1RM1 - chains A and C of the 5 polymer chains in the assembly; structure by X-ray diffraction, 2.50 A resolution.

== Chain A ==
Protein: TATA-box binding protein
Source organism: Saccharomyces cerevisiae
UniProt: P13393 (TBP_YEAST); residues 2-240 here correspond to UniProt positions 1-239 (UniProt number = residue number - 1)
Amino-acid sequence (240 residues; row label = number of the first residue in the row):
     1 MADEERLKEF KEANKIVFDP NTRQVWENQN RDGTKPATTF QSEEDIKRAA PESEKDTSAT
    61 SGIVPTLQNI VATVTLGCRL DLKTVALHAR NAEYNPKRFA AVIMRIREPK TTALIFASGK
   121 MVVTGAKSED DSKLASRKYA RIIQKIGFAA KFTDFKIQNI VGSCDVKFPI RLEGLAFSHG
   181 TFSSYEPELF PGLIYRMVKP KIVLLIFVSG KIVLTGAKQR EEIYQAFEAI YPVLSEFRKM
Disordered / not traced: 1-60
Differences from the reference sequence: initiating methionine (1)

== Chain C ==
Protein: Transcription initiation factor IIA large chain
Source organism: Saccharomyces cerevisiae
UniProt: P32773 (TOA1_YEAST); residues 1-286 here = UniProt positions 1-286
Amino-acid sequence (286 residues; numbered 1 to 286; the number before each row is that of its first residue):
     1 MSNAEASRVY EIIVESVVNE VREDFENAGI DEQTLQDLKN IWQKKLTETK VTTFSWDNQF
    61 NEGNINGVQN DLNFNLATPG VNSSEFNIKE ENTGNEGLIL PNINSNNNIP HSGETNINTN
   121 TVEATNNSGA TLNTNTSGNT NADVTSQPKI EVKPEIELTI NNANITTVEN IDDESEKKDD
   181 EEKEEDVEKT RKEKEQIEQV KLQAKKEKRS ALLDTDEVGS ELDDSDDDYL ISEGEEDGPD
   241 ENLMLCLYDK VTRTKARWKC SLKDGVVTIN RNDYTFQKAQ VEAEWV
Disordered / not traced: 1, 62-227, 233-235

== Interface between chain A and chain C ==
Contacting residue pairs - 20 pairs, chain A then chain C:
  Leu-87(A) with Ile-231(C)
  His-88(A) with Leu-230(C); Ile-231(C), hydrogen bond (backbone-backbone)
  Ala-89(A) with Tyr-229(C); Ile-231(C)
  Arg-90(A) with Asp-228(C); Tyr-229(C), hydrogen bond (backbone-backbone); Leu-230(C); Ile-231(C); Ser-232(C), hydrogen bond
  Asn-91(A) with Trp-285(C), hydrogen bond
  Arg-105(A) with Arg-253(C); Trp-285(C)
  Ile-106(A) with Trp-285(C)
  Arg-107(A) with Trp-285(C); Val-286(C)
  Ile-142(A) with Tyr-229(C), hydrophobic; Leu-230(C), hydrophobic
  Lys-145(A) with Leu-230(C)
  Ile-146(A) with Leu-230(C), hydrophobic
Other interface residues (no listed pair), chain A (13 interface residues in all): Glu-93, Lys-138
Other interface residues (no listed pair), chain C (9 interface residues in all): Trp-258

== Summary ==
Chain A and chain C form an interface of 13 and 9 residues respectively, with 4 hydrogen bonds. Polar pairs
include Arg-90(A)/Ser-232(C), Asn-91(A)/Trp-285(C) and His-88(A)/Ile-231(C).
Here chain A is TATA-box binding protein and chain C is Transcription initiation factor IIA large chain, both
from Saccharomyces cerevisiae. Entry 1RM1 (Structure of a Yeast TFIIA/TBP/TATA-box DNA Complex) was determined
by X-ray diffraction.
